7SLH - chain A; structure by X-ray diffraction, 1.15 A resolution.

== Chain A ==
Name: Myoglobin
From: Physeter catodon
UniProt: P02185 (MYG_PHYMC); residues 0-153 here correspond to UniProt positions 1-154 (UniProt number = residue number + 1)
Chain sequence (154 residues; each row starts with the number of its first residue; numbering starts at 0):
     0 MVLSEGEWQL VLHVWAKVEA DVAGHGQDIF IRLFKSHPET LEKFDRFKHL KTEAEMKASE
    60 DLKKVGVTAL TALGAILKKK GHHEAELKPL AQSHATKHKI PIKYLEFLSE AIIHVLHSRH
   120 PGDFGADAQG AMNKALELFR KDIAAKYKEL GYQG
Disordered / not traced: 0, 153
Differences from the reference sequence: engineered mutation Phe-29 (Leu30 in P02185), Val-64 (His65 in P02185), Ala-68 (Val69 in P02185), Leu-107 (Ile108 in P02185)
Swiss-Prot annotation at these positions:
  - binding site (heme b): His-93
  - modified residue: Ser-3 (Phosphoserine), Thr-67 (Phosphothreonine)
Ion coordination: heme Fe near His-93 (its only coordinating residue here)
Residues lining bound ligands: heme (HEM): Leu-32, Thr-39, Lys-42, Phe-43, Arg-45, Phe-46, Val-64, Thr-67, Ala-68, Ala-71, Leu-72, Leu-89, Ser-92, His-93, His-97, Ile-99, Tyr-103, Leu-104, Leu-107, Phe-138
Reported in the primary citation:
  - mutagenesis - H64V/V68A (23% yield): increased catalytic activity on 3a
  - mutagenesis - L29F/H64V/V68A/I107L, L29F: increased catalytic activity
  - contacts within the chain: Phe-29/Leu-107
  - specificity-determining residues: Phe-29, Val-64 (from molecular simulation)
  - mutagenesis - L107V: increased catalytic activity on C5-substituted substrates4band 4e
  - heme coordination: His-93 (proposed by the authors, not directly observed)

== Overview ==
Ligands of chain A: heme. UniProt lists heme b-binding residue His-93. The paper reports that
L29F/H64V/V68A/I107L and L29F increase catalytic activity; heme coordination by His-93; 4 substitutions were
tested in all.
Chain A is Myoglobin (Physeter catodon); the structure, Engineered sperm whale myoglobin-based carbene
transferase MbBTIC-C3, was determined by X-ray diffraction (same publication as 7SLI).
